7FKO - chains A and B; structure by X-ray diffraction, 1.51 A resolution.

Chain A:
Protein: Pre-mRNA-splicing factor 8
From: Saccharomyces cerevisiae S288C
Reference sequence: P33334 (PRP8_YEAST); residues 1836-2090 here = UniProt positions 1836-2090
Amino-acid sequence (258 residues; numbered 1833 to 2090; the number before each row is that of its first residue):
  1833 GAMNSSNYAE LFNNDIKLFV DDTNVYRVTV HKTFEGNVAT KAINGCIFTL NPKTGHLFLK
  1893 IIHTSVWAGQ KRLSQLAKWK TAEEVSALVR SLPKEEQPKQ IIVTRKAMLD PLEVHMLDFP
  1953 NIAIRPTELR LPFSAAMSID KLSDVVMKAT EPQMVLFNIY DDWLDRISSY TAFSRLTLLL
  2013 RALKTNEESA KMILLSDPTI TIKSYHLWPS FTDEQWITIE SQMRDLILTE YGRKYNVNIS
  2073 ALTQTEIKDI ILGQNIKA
Disordered / not traced: 2070-2090
Sequence notes: expression tag (1833-1835)
Ligand contacts: WBF (2-[(2-fluorophenyl)sulfanyl]acetohydrazide): His1888, Leu1889, Phe1890, Leu1988, Phe1989, Asn1990

Chain B:
Protein: A1 cistron-splicing factor AAR2
From: Saccharomyces cerevisiae S288C
Reference sequence: P32357 (AAR2_YEAST); aligned to UniProt positions 1-317 over residues 1-317
Amino-acid sequence (308 residues; row label = number of the first residue in the row; note: 13 numbers in that range are skipped by the numbering (no residue carries them; nothing is unmodelled there); numbers below 1 keep their minus sign (Gly-3 is residue -3)):
    -3 GAMAMNTVPF TSAPIEVTIG IDQYSFNVKE NQPFHGIKDI PIGHVHVIHF QHADNSSMRY
    57 GYWFDCRMGN FYIQYDPKDG LYKMMEERDG AKFENIVHNF KERQMMVSYP KIDEDDTWYN
   117 LTEFVQMDKI RKIVRKDENQ FSYVDSSMTT VQENEL
   166 SSSSSDPAHS LNYTVINFKS REAIRPGHEM EDFLDKSYYL NTVMLQGIFK NSSNYFGELQ
   226 FAFLNAMFFG NYGSSLQWHA MIELICSSAT VPKHMLDKLD EILYYQIKTL PEQYSDILLN
   286 ERVWNICLYS SFQKNSLHNT EKIMENKYPE LL
Disordered / not traced: -3 to 0, 166-169
Sequence notes: expression tag (-3 to 0); conflict Ser166 (Leu153 in P32357), Ser167 (Lys154 in P32357), Ser170 (Asp in P32357)
Ligand contacts: WBF (2-[(2-fluorophenyl)sulfanyl]acetohydrazide): Pro5, Thr7, Tyr68, Gln70, Glu83, Lys88, Phe89, Ile92, Val93, Phe96

Chain A / chain B interface:
Pairs across the interface (17):
  Gln1907(A) - Met195(B)
  Gln1907(A) - Leu199(B)
  Leu1908(A) - Met195(B)  hydrophobic
  Trp1911(A) - Glu194(B)
  Trp1911(A) - Met195(B)  hydrophobic
  Trp1911(A) - Phe198(B)  hydrophobic
  Asp1942(A) - Lys184(B)  salt bridge
  Asp1942(A) - Phe198(B)
  Glu1945(A) - Lys184(B)  salt bridge
  Val1946(A) - Ile189(B)  hydrophobic
  Val1946(A) - Glu194(B)
  Val1946(A) - Phe198(B)  hydrophobic
  His1947(A) - Glu194(B)
  Leu1949(A) - Lys184(B)
  Leu1949(A) - Ser185(B)
  Leu1949(A) - Arg186(B)
  Asp1950(A) - Arg186(B)  salt bridge

In short:
9 residues of chain A and 8 residues of chain B are in contact, with 3 salt bridges. Polar contacts include
Asp1942(A)-Lys184(B), Glu1945(A)-Lys184(B) and Asp1950(A)-Arg186(B). Chain A binds compound WBF. Bound to
chain B: compound WBF.
Here chain A is Pre-mRNA-splicing factor 8 and chain B is A1 cistron-splicing factor AAR2, both from
Saccharomyces cerevisiae S288C. Entry 7FKO (PanDDA analysis group deposition -- Aar2/RNaseH in complex with
fragment P04E07 from the F2X-Universal Library) was determined by X-ray diffraction (same publication as 5ST0,
5ST1, 5ST2, 5ST3, 5ST4, 5ST5 and 248 further entries).
